Entry 6MON (X-ray diffraction, 2.71 A resolution); this record covers chains A and C.

== Chain A ==
Protein: N-lysine methyltransferase SMYD2
Source organism: Homo sapiens
Notes: EC 2.1.1.-, 2.1.1.43
Reference sequence: Q9NRG4 (SMYD2_HUMAN); numbering as in UniProt (aligned over 5-433)
Amino-acid sequence (429 residues; numbered 5 to 433; the number before each row is that of its first residue):
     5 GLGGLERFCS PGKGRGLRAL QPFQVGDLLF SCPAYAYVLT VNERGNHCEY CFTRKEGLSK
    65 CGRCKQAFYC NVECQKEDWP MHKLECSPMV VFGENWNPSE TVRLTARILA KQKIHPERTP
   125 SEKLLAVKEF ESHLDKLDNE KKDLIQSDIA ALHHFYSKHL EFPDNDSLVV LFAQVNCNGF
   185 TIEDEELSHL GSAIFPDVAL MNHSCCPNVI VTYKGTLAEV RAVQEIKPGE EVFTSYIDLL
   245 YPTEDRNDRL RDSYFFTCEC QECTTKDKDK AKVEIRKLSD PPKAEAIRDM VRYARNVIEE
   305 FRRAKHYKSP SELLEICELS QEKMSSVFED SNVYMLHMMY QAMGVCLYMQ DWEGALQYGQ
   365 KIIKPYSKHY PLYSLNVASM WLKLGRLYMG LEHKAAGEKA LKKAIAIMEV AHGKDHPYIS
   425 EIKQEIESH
Differences from the reference sequence: variant Glu165 (Gly in Q9NRG4)
Ion coordination: Zn2+ site 1: Cys52, Cys55, Cys74, Cys78; Zn2+ site 2: Cys65, Cys68, His86, Cys90; Zn2+ site 3: Cys209, Cys262, Cys264, Cys267
Ligand contacts: S-adenosylhomocysteine (SAH): Gly16, Lys17, Gly18, Arg19, Glu135, His137, Cys181, Asn182, Ala203, Leu204, Met205, Asn206, His207, Tyr240, Tyr258, Phe260, Thr261
Curated features (UniProtKB/Swiss-Prot):
  - zinc finger: Cys52 to Cys90 (MYND-type)
  - binding site (S-adenosyl-L-methionine): Lys17 to Arg19, His137, Asn206, His207, Tyr258 to Phe260
  - binding site (Zn(2+)): Cys52, Cys55, Cys65, Cys68, Cys74, Cys78, His86, Cys90
  - modified residue: Ser283 (Phosphoserine)
  - natural variant: Glu165 (G165E: this construct carries the variant)
  - mutagenesis: Glu187 (E187K: Abolishes methyltransferase activity on p53/TP53), Glu189 (E189K: Strongly reduces methyltransferase activity on p53/TP53), Glu190 (E190K: Strongly reduces methyltransferase activity on p53/TP53), His207 (H207A: Abolishes methyltransferase activity), Tyr240 (Y240F: Abolishes methyltransferase activity), Tyr245 (Y245F: Strongly reduces methyltransferase activity on p53/TP53), Asp252 (D252R: Slightly reduces methyltransferase activity on p53/TP53), Arg253 (R253Q: No effect on methyltransferase activity on p53/TP53), Arg306 (R306E: No effect on methyltransferase activity on p53/TP53), Tyr374 (Y374A: Abolishes methyltransferase activity on p53/TP53), Glu429 (E429K: Reduces methyltransferase activity on p53/TP53), Glu431 (E431K: Strongly reduces methyltransferase activity on p53/TP53)

== Chain C ==
Protein: Lys-leu-nle-ser-lys-arg-gly
Amino-acid sequence (7 residues; each row starts with the number of its first residue; numbers below 1 keep their minus sign (Lys-2 is residue -2)):
    -2 KLLSKRG
Disordered / not traced: -2, 4
Modified positions: Leu0 (norleucine; NLE)

== Chain A / chain C interface ==
Contacting residue pairs (25):
  Val179(A) - Leu-1(C)
  Asn180(A) - Leu-1(C)
  Gly183(A) - Leu-1(C)
  Gly183(A) - Leu0(C)  hydrogen bond (backbone-backbone)
  Phe184(A) - Leu-1(C)
  Phe184(A) - Leu0(C)
  Thr185(A) - Leu-1(C)
  Thr185(A) - Leu0(C)  hydrogen bond (backbone-backbone)
  Thr185(A) - Ser1(C)
  Glu187(A) - Ser1(C)
  Glu187(A) - Lys2(C)  hydrogen bond (side chain-backbone)
  Glu187(A) - Arg3(C)
  Leu191(A) - Arg3(C)  hydrogen bond (backbone-side chain)
  Ser196(A) - Leu-1(C)
  Val215(A) - Lys2(C)  hydrogen bond (backbone-side chain)
  Tyr240(A) - Leu0(C)
  Tyr240(A) - Ser1(C)  hydrogen bond (backbone-backbone)
  Ile241(A) - Ser1(C)
  Asp242(A) - Lys2(C)
  Asp242(A) - Arg3(C)
  Tyr258(A) - Leu-1(C)
  Tyr258(A) - Leu0(C)  hydrogen bond (side chain-backbone)
  Tyr344(A) - Arg3(C)
  Leu379(A) - Lys2(C)
  Asn380(A) - Lys2(C)  hydrogen bond (side chain-backbone)
Interface residues without a listed pair, chain A (20 interface residues in all): Cys181, Ser192, His193, Ile214

== Overview ==
The interface between chain A and chain C involves 20 residues on one side and 5 on the other, with 8 hydrogen
bonds. Polar pairs include Glu187(A)-Lys2(C), Leu191(A)-Arg3(C) and Val215(A)-Lys2(C). Ligands of chain A:
S-adenosylhomocysteine.
Here chain A is N-lysine methyltransferase SMYD2 (Homo sapiens) and chain C is Lys-leu-nle-ser-lys-arg-gly.
Entry 6MON (Crystal structure of human SMYD2 in complex with Nle-peptide inhibitor) was determined by X-ray
diffraction.
